PDB entry 9P4V | electron microscopy, 2.08 A resolution | chains A and B of the 12 polymer chains in the assembly

# Chain A
Molecule: Fatty acid synthase subunit beta
From: Saccharomyces cerevisiae
Notes: EC 2.3.1.86, 4.2.1.59, 1.3.1.9, 2.3.1.38, 2.3.1.39, 3.1.2.14
UniProtKB: P07149 (FAS1_YEAST); numbering as in UniProt (aligned over 1-2051)
Chain sequence (2051 residues; each row starts with the number of its first residue):
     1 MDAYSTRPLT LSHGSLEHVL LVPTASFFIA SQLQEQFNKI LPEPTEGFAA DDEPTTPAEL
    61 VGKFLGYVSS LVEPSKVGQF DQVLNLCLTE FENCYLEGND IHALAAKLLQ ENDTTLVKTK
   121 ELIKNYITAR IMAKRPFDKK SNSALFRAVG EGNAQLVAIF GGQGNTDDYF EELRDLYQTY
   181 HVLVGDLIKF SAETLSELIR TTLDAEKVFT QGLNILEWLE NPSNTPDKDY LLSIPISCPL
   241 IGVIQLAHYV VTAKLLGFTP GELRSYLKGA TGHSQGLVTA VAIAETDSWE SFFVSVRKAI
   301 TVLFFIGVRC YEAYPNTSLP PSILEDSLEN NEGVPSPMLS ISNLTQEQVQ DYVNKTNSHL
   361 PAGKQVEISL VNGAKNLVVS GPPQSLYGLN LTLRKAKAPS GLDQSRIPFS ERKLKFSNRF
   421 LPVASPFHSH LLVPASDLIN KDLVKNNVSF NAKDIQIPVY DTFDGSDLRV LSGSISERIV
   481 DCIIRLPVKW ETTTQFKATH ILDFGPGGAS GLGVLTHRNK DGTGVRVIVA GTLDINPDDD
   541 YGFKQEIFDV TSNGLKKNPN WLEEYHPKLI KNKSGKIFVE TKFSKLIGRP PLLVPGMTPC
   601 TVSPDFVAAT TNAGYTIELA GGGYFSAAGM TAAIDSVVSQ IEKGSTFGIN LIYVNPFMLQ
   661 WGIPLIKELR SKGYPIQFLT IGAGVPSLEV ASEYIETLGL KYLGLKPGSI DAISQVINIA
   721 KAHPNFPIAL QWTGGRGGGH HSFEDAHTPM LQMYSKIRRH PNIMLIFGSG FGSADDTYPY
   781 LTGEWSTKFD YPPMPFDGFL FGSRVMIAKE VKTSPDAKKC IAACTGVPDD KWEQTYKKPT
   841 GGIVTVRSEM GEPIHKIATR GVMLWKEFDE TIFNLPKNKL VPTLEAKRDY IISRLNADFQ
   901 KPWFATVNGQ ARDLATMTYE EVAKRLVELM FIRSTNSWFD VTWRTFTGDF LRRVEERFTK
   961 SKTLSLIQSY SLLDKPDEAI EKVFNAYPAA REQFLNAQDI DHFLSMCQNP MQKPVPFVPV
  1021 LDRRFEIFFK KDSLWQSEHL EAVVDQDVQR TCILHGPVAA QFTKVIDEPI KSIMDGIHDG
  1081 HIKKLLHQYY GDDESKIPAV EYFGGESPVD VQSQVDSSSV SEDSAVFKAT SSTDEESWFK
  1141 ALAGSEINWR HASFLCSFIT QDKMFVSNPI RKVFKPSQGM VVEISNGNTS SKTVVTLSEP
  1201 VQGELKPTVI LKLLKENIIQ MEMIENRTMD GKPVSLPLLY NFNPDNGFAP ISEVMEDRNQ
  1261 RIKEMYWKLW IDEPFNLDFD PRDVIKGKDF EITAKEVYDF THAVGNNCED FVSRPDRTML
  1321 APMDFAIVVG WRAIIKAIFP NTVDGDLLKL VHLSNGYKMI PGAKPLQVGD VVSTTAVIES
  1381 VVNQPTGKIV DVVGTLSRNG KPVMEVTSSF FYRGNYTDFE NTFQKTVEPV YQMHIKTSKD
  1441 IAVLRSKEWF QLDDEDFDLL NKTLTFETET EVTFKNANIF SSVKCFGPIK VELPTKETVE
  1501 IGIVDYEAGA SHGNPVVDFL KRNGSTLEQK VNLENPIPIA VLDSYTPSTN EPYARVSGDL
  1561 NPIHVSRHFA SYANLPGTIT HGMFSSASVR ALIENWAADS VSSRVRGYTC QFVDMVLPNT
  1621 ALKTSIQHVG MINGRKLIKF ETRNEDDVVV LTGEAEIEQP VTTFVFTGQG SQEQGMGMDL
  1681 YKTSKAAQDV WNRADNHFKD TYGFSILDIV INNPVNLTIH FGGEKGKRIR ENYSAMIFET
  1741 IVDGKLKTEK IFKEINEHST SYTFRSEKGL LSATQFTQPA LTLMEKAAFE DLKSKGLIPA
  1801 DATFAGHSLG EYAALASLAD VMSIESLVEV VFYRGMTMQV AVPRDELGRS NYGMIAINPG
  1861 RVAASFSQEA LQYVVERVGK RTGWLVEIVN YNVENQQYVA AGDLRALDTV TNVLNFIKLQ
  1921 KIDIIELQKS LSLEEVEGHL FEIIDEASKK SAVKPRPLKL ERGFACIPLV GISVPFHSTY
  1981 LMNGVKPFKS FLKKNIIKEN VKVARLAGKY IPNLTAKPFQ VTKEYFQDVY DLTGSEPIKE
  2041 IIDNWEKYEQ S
Not modelled in the structure: 1-4, 75-77, 1110-1122, 1922-1961, 2051
Residues lining bound ligands: FMN (flavin mononucleotide): P595, G596, M597, T598, P599, C600, N650, I652, G682, A683, K706, T733, R736, G737, G738, G739, S769, G770, F771, L800, F801, G802, S803, M806, L1054, G1056, A1059

# Chain B
Molecule: Fatty acid synthase subunit alpha
From: Saccharomyces cerevisiae
Notes: EC 2.3.1.86, 1.1.1.100, 2.3.1.41
UniProtKB: P19097 (FAS2_YEAST); residues 1-1887 here = UniProt positions 1-1887
Chain sequence (1887 residues; row label = number of the first residue in the row):
     1 MKPEVEQELA HILLTELLAY QFASPVRWIE TQDVFLKDFN TERVVEIGPS PTLAGMAQRT
    61 LKNKYESYDA ALSLHREILC YSKDAKEIYY TPDPSELAAK EEPAKEEAPA PTPAASAPAP
   121 AAAAPAPVAA AAPAAAAAEI ADEPVKASLL LHVLVAHKLK KSLDSIPMSK TIKDLVGGKS
   181 TVQNEILGDL GKEFGTTPEK PEETPLEELA ETFQDTFSGA LGKQSSSLLS RLISSKMPGG
   241 FTITVARKYL QTRWGLPSGR QDGVLLVALS NEPAARLGSE ADAKAFLDSM AQKYASIVGV
   301 DLSSAASASG AAGAGAAAGA AMIDAGALEE ITKDHKVLAR QQLQVLARYL KMDLDNGERK
   361 FLKEKDTVAE LQAQLDYLNA ELGEFFVNGV ATSFSRKKAR TFDSSWNWAK QSLLSLYFEI
   421 IHGVLKNVDR EVVSEAINIM NRSNDALIKF MEYHISNTDE TKGENYQLVK TLGEQLIENC
   481 KQVLDVDPVY KDVAKPTGPK TAIDKNGNIT YSEEPREKVR KLSQYVQEMA LGGPITKESQ
   541 PTIEEDLTRV YKAISAQADK QDISSSTRVE FEKLYSDLMK FLESSKEIDP SQTTQLAGMD
   601 VEDALDKDST KEVASLPNKS TISKTVSSTI PRETIPFLHL RKKTPAGDWK YDRQLSSLFL
   661 DGLEKAAFNG VTFKDKYVLI TGAGKGSIGA EVLQGLLQGG AKVVVTTSRF SKQVTDYYQS
   721 IYAKYGAKGS TLIVVPFNQG SKQDVEALIE FIYDTEKNGG LGWDLDAIIP FAAIPEQGIE
   781 LEHIDSKSEF AHRIMLTNIL RMMGCVKKQK SARGIETRPA QVILPMSPNH GTFGGDGMYS
   841 ESKLSLETLF NRWHSESWAN QLTVCGAIIG WTRGTGLMSA NNIIAEGIEK MGVRTFSQKE
   901 MAFNLLGLLT PEVVELCQKS PVMADLNGGL QFVPELKEFT AKLRKELVET SEVRKAVSIE
   961 TALEHKVVNG NSADAAYAQV EIQPRANIQL DFPELKPYKQ VKQIAPAELE GLLDLERVIV
  1021 VTGFAEVGPW GSARTRWEME AFGEFSLEGC VEMAWIMGFI SYHNGNLKGR PYTGWVDSKT
  1081 KEPVDDKDVK AKYETSILEH SGIRLIEPEL FNGYNPEKKE MIQEVIVEED LEPFEASKET
  1141 AEQFKHQHGD KVDIFEIPET GEYSVKLLKG ATLYIPKALR FDRLVAGQIP TGWNAKTYGI
  1201 SDDIISQVDP ITLFVLVSVV EAFIASGITD PYEMYKYVHV SEVGNCSGSG MGGVSALRGM
  1261 FKDRFKDEPV QNDILQESFI NTMSAWVNML LISSSGPIKT PVGACATSVE SVDIGVETIL
  1321 SGKARICIVG GYDDFQEEGS FEFGNMKATS NTLEEFEHGR TPAEMSRPAT TTRNGFMEAQ
  1381 GAGIQIIMQA DLALKMGVPI YGIVAMAATA TDKIGRSVPA PGKGILTTAR EHHSSVKYAS
  1441 PNLNMKYRKR QLVTREAQIK DWVENELEAL KLEAEEIPSE DQNEFLLERT REIHNEAESQ
  1501 LRAAQQQWGN DFYKRDPRIA PLRGALATYG LTIDDLGVAS FHGTSTKAND KNESATINEM
  1561 MKHLGRSEGN PVIGVFQKFL TGHPKGAAGA WMMNGALQIL NSGIIPGNRN ADNVDKILEQ
  1621 FEYVLYPSKT LKTDGVRAVS ITSFGFGQKG GQAIVVHPDY LYGAITEDRY NEYVAKVSAR
  1681 EKSAYKFFHN GMIYNKLFVS KEHAPYTDEL EEDVYLDPLA RVSKDKKSGS LTFNSKNIQS
  1741 KDSYINANTI ETAKMIENMT KEKVSNGGVG VDVELITSIN VENDTFIERN FTPQEIEYCS
  1801 AQPSVQSSFA GTWSAKEAVF KSLGVKSLGG GAALKDIEIV RVNKNAPAVE LHGNAKKAAE
  1861 EAGVTDVKVS ISHDDLQAVA VAVSTKK
Not modelled in the structure: 95-328, 539-623, 972-978, 1475-1481, 1745-1887
Covalent attachments: Palmitoyl-CoA (PKZ) linked to R520
Residues lining bound ligands:
  - NADPH (NDP; NADPH dihydro-nicotinamide-adenine-dinucleotide phosphate): G682, G684, S687, I688, G689, T707, S708, R709, F737, N738, Q739, G740, F771, A772, A773, I774, I794, P825, M826, S827, Y839, K843, I869, G870, T872, T875, G876, L877, M878
  - Palmitoyl-CoA (PKZ): L413, L414, L416, Y417, I420, R430, V432, V433, A436, I437, M440, F450, M451, H454, I455, V469, L472, G473, Q475, L476, N479, K491, V493, K521

# Chain A / chain B interface
Residue-residue contacts (221):
  A915(A) - K1686(B)
  R952(A) - V980(B)
  R953(A) - R985(B)
  E955(A) - I982(B)
  E956(A) - I982(B)
  E956(A) - Q983(B)
  E956(A) - P984(B)
  E956(A) - R985(B)  salt bridge
  R957(A) - R985(B)
  R957(A) - A986(B)  hydrogen bond (side chain-backbone)
  R957(A) - N987(B)
  F958(A) - N987(B)
  T959(A) - I982(B)
  T959(A) - P984(B)
  K960(A) - P984(B)
  S961(A) - P984(B)
  K962(A) - E981(B)
  K962(A) - I982(B)
  K962(A) - Q983(B)
  K962(A) - P984(B)
  T963(A) - E981(B)
  T963(A) - I982(B)  hydrogen bond (backbone-backbone)
  L964(A) - Q979(B)
  L964(A) - E981(B)
  S965(A) - V980(B)  hydrogen bond (backbone-backbone)
  S965(A) - I982(B)
  Q968(A) - Q979(B)
  Q968(A) - V980(B)  hydrogen bond (side chain-backbone)
  E992(A) - K1682(B)
  Q993(A) - N987(B)  hydrogen bond
  Q993(A) - Q989(B)  hydrogen bond
  Q993(A) - Y1685(B)  hydrogen bond
  F994(A) - K1682(B)
  F994(A) - Y1685(B)
  N996(A) - N987(B)
  N996(A) - Y1685(B)  hydrogen bond
  N996(A) - H1689(B)
  A997(A) - H1689(B)
  A997(A) - N1690(B)
  A997(A) - I1693(B)  hydrophobic
  Q998(A) - Y1062(B)
  Q998(A) - T1073(B)
  Q998(A) - W1075(B)
  Q998(A) - I1693(B)
  D1001(A) - Y1062(B)  hydrogen bond
  D1001(A) - N1064(B)  hydrogen bond
  D1001(A) - Y1694(B)  hydrogen bond
  H1002(A) - T1073(B)
  K1439(A) - E952(B)
  K1439(A) - A956(B)
  A1442(A) - V953(B)  hydrophobic
  V1443(A) - A956(B)  hydrophobic
  V1443(A) - E960(B)
  K1447(A) - E960(B)
  K1447(A) - E964(B)  salt bridge
  Y1506(A) - V968(B)
  S1511(A) - V968(B)
  H1512(A) - V967(B)
  H1512(A) - V968(B)  hydrogen bond (backbone-backbone)
  H1512(A) - N969(B)  hydrogen bond (side chain-backbone)
  G1513(A) - V967(B)
  P1515(A) - E964(B)
  P1515(A) - V967(B)  hydrophobic
  P1515(A) - V968(B)  hydrophobic
  F1519(A) - E960(B)
  R1522(A) - E960(B)  salt bridge
  R1522(A) - L963(B)
  N1523(A) - E960(B)
  L1533(A) - Y89(B)
  L1533(A) - Y90(B)
  E1534(A) - T91(B)
  I1537(A) - Y90(B)
  I1537(A) - P92(B)
  M1631(A) - Y90(B)  hydrophobic
  K1636(A) - Y90(B)
  Q1659(A) - Y90(B)  hydrogen bond
  P1660(A) - E42(B)
  P1660(A) - R43(B)
  V1661(A) - N40(B)
  V1661(A) - T41(B)
  V1661(A) - E42(B)  hydrogen bond (backbone-backbone)
  V1661(A) - R43(B)
  T1662(A) - R43(B)
  T1663(A) - F35(B)
  T1663(A) - T41(B)  hydrogen bond
  T1663(A) - R43(B)  hydrogen bond (backbone-backbone)
  T1663(A) - V44(B)
  T1663(A) - V45(B)  hydrogen bond (backbone-backbone)
  F1664(A) - V45(B)
  V1665(A) - W28(B)  hydrophobic
  V1665(A) - V45(B)  hydrogen bond (backbone-backbone)
  V1665(A) - E46(B)
  V1665(A) - I47(B)  hydrogen bond (backbone-backbone)
  V1665(A) - L53(B)  hydrophobic
  F1666(A) - I47(B)
  F1666(A) - L53(B)
  T1667(A) - E46(B)  hydrogen bond
  T1667(A) - I47(B)  hydrogen bond (backbone-backbone)
  T1667(A) - G48(B)
  T1667(A) - T52(B)
  T1667(A) - L53(B)
  E1673(A) - P49(B)
  L1680(A) - Y81(B)
  L1781(A) - P49(B)
  M1784(A) - G48(B)
  M1784(A) - P49(B)
  E1785(A) - I47(B)
  A1788(A) - Y81(B)
  D1791(A) - Y81(B)
  D1791(A) - Y89(B)  hydrogen bond
  L1792(A) - I47(B)  hydrophobic
  L1792(A) - Y81(B)  hydrophobic
  L1792(A) - I88(B)  hydrophobic
  L1792(A) - Y89(B)
  K1795(A) - Y89(B)
  L1797(A) - I88(B)
  L1797(A) - Y89(B)  hydrophobic
  L1797(A) - Y90(B)  hydrophobic
  A1805(A) - T31(B)
  G1806(A) - W28(B)
  H1807(A) - V26(B)
  H1807(A) - W28(B)
  H1807(A) - L53(B)
  S1808(A) - Q21(B)  hydrogen bond (backbone-side chain)
  E1811(A) - Q21(B)
  Y1812(A) - L18(B)  hydrogen bond (side chain-backbone)
  Y1812(A) - Q21(B)
  M1838(A) - F22(B)  hydrophobic
  I1888(A) - P25(B)
  V1889(A) - P25(B)
  V1889(A) - V26(B)  hydrogen bond (backbone-backbone)
  N1890(A) - V26(B)
  Y1891(A) - P25(B)  hydrophobic
  Y1891(A) - V26(B)  hydrogen bond (backbone-backbone)
  Y1891(A) - R27(B)
  Y1891(A) - W28(B)  hydrogen bond (backbone-backbone)
  Y1891(A) - I29(B)  hydrogen bond (backbone-backbone)
  N1892(A) - W28(B)
  N1892(A) - I29(B)
  N1892(A) - Q32(B)  hydrogen bond (backbone-side chain)
  N1892(A) - M56(B)
  V1893(A) - I29(B)
  V1893(A) - M56(B)  hydrophobic
  E1894(A) - I29(B)
  Q1896(A) - R59(B)
  Q1896(A) - N63(B)  hydrogen bond
  Q1897(A) - R59(B)
  F1976(A) - F22(B)
  H1977(A) - Q21(B)
  H1977(A) - F22(B)  hydrogen bond (backbone-backbone)
  H1977(A) - A23(B)
  H1977(A) - S24(B)
  H1977(A) - P25(B)
  H1977(A) - V26(B)
  S1978(A) - A23(B)
  L1981(A) - F22(B)
  L1981(A) - A23(B)
  M1982(A) - A23(B)
  V1985(A) - A19(B)
  V1985(A) - Y20(B)  hydrophobic
  V1985(A) - F22(B)  hydrophobic
  V1985(A) - A23(B)  hydrophobic
  F1988(A) - L18(B)
  F1988(A) - A19(B)
  F1988(A) - F22(B)  hydrophobic
  K1989(A) - E16(B)  salt bridge
  K1989(A) - A19(B)
  K1989(A) - Y20(B)  hydrogen bond
  L1992(A) - L18(B)  hydrophobic
  L1992(A) - A19(B)
  K1993(A) - T15(B)
  I1996(A) - H11(B)  hydrogen bond (backbone-side chain)
  I1997(A) - H11(B)
  K1998(A) - Q7(B)
  K1998(A) - E8(B)
  K1998(A) - H11(B)
  E1999(A) - Q7(B)
  V2001(A) - Q7(B)  hydrogen bond (backbone-side chain)
  V2001(A) - H11(B)
  V2001(A) - L14(B)  hydrophobic
  V2003(A) - E6(B)
  V2003(A) - A10(B)  hydrophobic
  G2008(A) - F39(B)
  P2012(A) - L17(B)  hydrophobic
  N2013(A) - Q21(B)
  N2013(A) - P25(B)
  N2013(A) - V26(B)
  N2013(A) - R27(B)
  L2014(A) - L17(B)  hydrophobic
  L2014(A) - S24(B)
  L2014(A) - R27(B)  hydrogen bond (backbone-side chain)
  T2015(A) - R27(B)
  A2016(A) - R27(B)
  A2016(A) - E30(B)
  A2016(A) - T31(B)
  A2016(A) - V34(B)
  P2018(A) - F39(B)  hydrophobic
  F2019(A) - A10(B)
  F2019(A) - L13(B)  hydrophobic
  Q2020(A) - L13(B)
  V2021(A) - M1(B)
  V2021(A) - E6(B)
  V2021(A) - L9(B)  hydrophobic
  V2021(A) - A10(B)  hydrophobic
  Y2025(A) - L13(B)  hydrophobic
  F2026(A) - L9(B)
  F2026(A) - L13(B)  hydrophobic
  V2029(A) - L13(B)  hydrophobic
  L2032(A) - R27(B)
  T2033(A) - Y20(B)
  G2034(A) - Y20(B)  hydrogen bond (backbone-side chain)
  S2035(A) - E16(B)  hydrogen bond
  S2035(A) - Y20(B)
  P2037(A) - E16(B)
  I2038(A) - E16(B)
  I2041(A) - L9(B)  hydrophobic
  I2041(A) - I12(B)  hydrophobic
  W2045(A) - M1(B)  hydrophobic
  Y2048(A) - V5(B)
  Y2048(A) - E8(B)
  E2049(A) - M1(B)
Interface residues without a listed pair, chain A (131 interface residues in all): T916, I967, L995, S1005, S1446, W1449, D1518, H1628, F1789, L1815, V1821, T1979, G1984, L2006, Y2010, I2011, K2017
Interface residues without a listed pair, chain B (92 interface residues in all): S50, T60, K64, V957, G970, E1048, P1071, G1074, S1683

# Overview
131 residues of chain A face 92 of chain B across their interface, with 38 hydrogen bonds and 4 salt bridges.
Polar pairs include E956(A)-R985(B), K1447(A)-E964(B) and R1522(A)-E960(B). Ligands of chain A: flavin
mononucleotide. Chain B binds NADPH. Covalently linked Palmitoyl-CoA: at R520(B).
Chain A is Fatty acid synthase subunit beta and chain B is Fatty acid synthase subunit alpha, both from
Saccharomyces cerevisiae; the structure, Atomic model of wild type S. cerevisiae Fatty Acid Synthase (FAS) in
complex with Palmitoyl-CoA (in ..., was determined by electron microscopy, deposited together with 9D49, 9P4W,
9D47, 9D48 and 9D4A.
